9GS9 - chains 2 and E of the 13 polymer chains in the assembly; structure by electron microscopy, 2.60 A resolution.

Chain 2:
Molecule: T-DNA
Sequence (74 nucleotides; row label = number of the first residue in the row):
     1 TTTTGGCCGT CAAGGCGAAG GTCACCAATC CTGTCCCTAG TGGCCCCACT GTGGCGGTCC
    61 AATGGCTTGA TGAA
Unresolved in the structure: 1-19, 59-74

Chain E:
Molecule: Cas7.1
Amino-acid sequence (350 residues; each row starts with the number of its first residue):
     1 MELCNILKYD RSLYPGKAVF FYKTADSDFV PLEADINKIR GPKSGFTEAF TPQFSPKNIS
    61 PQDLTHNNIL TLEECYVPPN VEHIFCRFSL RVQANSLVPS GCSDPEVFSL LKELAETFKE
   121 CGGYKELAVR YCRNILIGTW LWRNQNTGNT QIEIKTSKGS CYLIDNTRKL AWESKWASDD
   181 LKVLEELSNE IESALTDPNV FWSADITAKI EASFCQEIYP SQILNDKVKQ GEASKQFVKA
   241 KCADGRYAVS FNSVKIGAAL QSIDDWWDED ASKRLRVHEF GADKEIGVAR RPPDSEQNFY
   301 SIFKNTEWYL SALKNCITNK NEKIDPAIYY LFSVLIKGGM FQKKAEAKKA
Unresolved in the structure: 346-350
Reported in the primary citation:
  - binding site for crRNA: Ile69, Leu70, Arg143, Leu224

Chain 2 / chain E interface:
Pairs across the interface (22):
  DA27(2) - His66(E)  phosphate contact
  DA28(2) - Lys43(E)  hydrogen bond to the phosphate
  DA28(2) - His66(E)  phosphate contact
  DA28(2) - Asn67(E)  sugar contact
  DA28(2) - Asn68(E)  phosphate contact
  DA28(2) - Ile69(E)  base contact
  DT29(2) - Lys43(E)  salt bridge to the phosphate
  DT29(2) - Asn68(E)  phosphate contact
  DT29(2) - Ile69(E)  base contact
  DC30(2) - Glu48(E)  sugar contact
  DC30(2) - Asn68(E)  hydrogen bond to the sugar
  DC30(2) - Leu70(E)  base contact
  DC30(2) - Ser234(E)  base contact
  DC31(2) - Thr47(E)  sugar contact
  DT32(2) - Thr47(E)  phosphate contact
  DT34(2) - Asp226(E)  base contact
  DC35(2) - Asp226(E)  hydrogen bond to the base
  DC37(2) - Gln342(E)  sugar contact
  DT38(2) - Gln342(E)  sugar contact
  DT38(2) - Lys344(E)  sugar contact
  DT38(2) - Ala345(E)  phosphate contact
  DA39(2) - Ala345(E)  phosphate contact
Also at the interface, not in a pair above, chain E (16 interface residues in all): Arg40, Gln230, Met340

In short:
Chain 2 and chain E form an interface of 11 and 16 residues respectively; the contacts include 3 hydrogen
bonds and 1 salt bridge. Polar contacts include DC35(2)-Asp226(E), DC30(2)-Asn68(E) and DA28(2)-Lys43(E). The
paper reports a binding site for crRNA at Ile69(E), Leu70(E) and Arg143(E) among others.
Chain 2 is T-DNA and chain E is Cas7.1; the structure, Tn7016 PseCAST QCascade, was determined by electron
microscopy.
